6O7X - chains E and D of the 31 polymer chains in the assembly; structure by electron microscopy, 8.70 A resolution (very low resolution: no residue pairs are listed; an interface is given only as per-side residue counts).

Chain E:
Molecule: Vacuolar ATP synthase catalytic subunit A
Source organism: Saccharomyces cerevisiae (strain RM11-1a)
UniProtKB: B3LH69 (B3LH69_YEAS1); residues 0-616 here correspond to UniProt positions 1-617 (UniProt number = residue number + 1)
Sequence (639 residues; numbered 0 to 638; the number before each row is that of its first residue; numbering starts at 0):
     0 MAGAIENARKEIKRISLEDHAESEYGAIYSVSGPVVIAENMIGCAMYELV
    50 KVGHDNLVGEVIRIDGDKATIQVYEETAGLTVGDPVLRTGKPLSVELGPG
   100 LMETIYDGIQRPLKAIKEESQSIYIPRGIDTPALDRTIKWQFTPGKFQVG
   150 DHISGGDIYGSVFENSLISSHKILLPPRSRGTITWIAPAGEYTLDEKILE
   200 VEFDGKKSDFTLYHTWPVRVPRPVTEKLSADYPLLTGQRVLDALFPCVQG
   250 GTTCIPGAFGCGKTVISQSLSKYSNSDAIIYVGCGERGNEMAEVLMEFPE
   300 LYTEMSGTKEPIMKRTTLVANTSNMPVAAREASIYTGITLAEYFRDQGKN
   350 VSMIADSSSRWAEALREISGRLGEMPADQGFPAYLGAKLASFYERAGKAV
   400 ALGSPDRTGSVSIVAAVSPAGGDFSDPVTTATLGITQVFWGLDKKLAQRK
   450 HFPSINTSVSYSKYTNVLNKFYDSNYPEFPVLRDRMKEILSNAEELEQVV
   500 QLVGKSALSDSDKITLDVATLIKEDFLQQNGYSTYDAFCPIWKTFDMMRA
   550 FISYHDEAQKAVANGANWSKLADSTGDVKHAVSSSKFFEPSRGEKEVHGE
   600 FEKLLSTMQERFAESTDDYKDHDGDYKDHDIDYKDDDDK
Disordered / not traced: 0-23, 617-638

Chain D:
Molecule: V-type proton ATPase subunit B
Source organism: Saccharomyces cerevisiae (strain ATCC 204508 / S288c)
UniProtKB: P16140 (VATB_YEAST); residue numbers follow UniProt; this construct covers 1-517
Sequence (517 residues; numbered 1 to 517; the number before each row is that of its first residue):
     1 MVLSDKELFAINKKAVEQGFNVKPRLNYNTVSGVNGPLVILEKVKFPRYN
    51 EIVNLTLPDGTVRQGQVLEIRGDRAIVQVFEGTSGIDVKKTTVEFTGESL
   101 RIPVSEDMLGRIFDGSGRPIDNGPKVFAEDYLDINGSPINPYARIYPEEM
   151 ISTGVSAIDTMNSIARGQKIPIFSASGLPHNEIAAQICRQAGLVRPTKDV
   201 HDGHEENFSIVFAAMGVNLETARFFKQDFEENGSLERTSLFLNLANDPTI
   251 ERIITPRLALTTAEYLAYQTERHVLTILTDMSSYADALREVSAAREEVPG
   301 RRGYPGYMYTDLSTIYERAGRVEGRNGSITQIPILTMPNDDITHPIPDLT
   351 GYITEGQIFVDRQLHNKGIYPPINVLPSLSRLMKSAIGEGMTRKDHGDVS
   401 NQLYAKYAIGKDAAAMKAVVGEEALSIEDKLSLEFLEKFEKTFITQGAYE
   451 DRTVFESLDQAWSLLRIYPKEMLNRISPKILDEFYDRARDDADEDEEDPD
   501 TRSSGKKKDASQEESLI
Disordered / not traced: 1-28, 486-517
UniProt features mapped onto this chain:
  - binding site (ATP): Arg-381
  - modified residue (Phosphoserine): Ser-4, Ser-137, Ser-503, Ser-504, Ser-511, Ser-515
  - cross-link (Glycyl lysine isopeptide (Lys-Gly)): Lys-14 (interchain with G-Cter in ubiquitin), Lys-508 (interchain with G-Cter in ubiquitin)

Chain E / chain D interface:
At this resolution (9 A) residue pairs are not listed: 22 residues of chain E and 23 of chain D lie at the interface.

In short:
22 residues of chain E face 23 of chain D across their interface. UniProt lists ATP-binding residue Arg-381(D)
on chain D.
Chain E is Vacuolar ATP synthase catalytic subunit A (Saccharomyces cerevisiae (strain RM11-1a)) and chain D
is V-type proton ATPase subunit B (Saccharomyces cerevisiae (strain ATCC 204508 / S288c)); the structure,
Saccharomyces cerevisiae V-ATPase Stv1-V1VO State 3, was determined by electron microscopy, deposited together
with 6O7T, 6O7U, 6O7V and 6O7W.
